Entry 6BIJ (X-ray diffraction, 2.10 A resolution); this record covers chains A and B of the 3 polymer chains in the assembly.

[Chain A]
Protein: HLA class II histocompatibility antigen, DR alpha chain
Source organism: Homo sapiens
UniProtKB: P01903 (DRA_HUMAN); residues 4-180 here correspond to UniProt positions 29-205 (UniProt number = residue number + 25)
Amino-acid sequence (177 residues; numbered 4 to 180; the number before each row is that of its first residue):
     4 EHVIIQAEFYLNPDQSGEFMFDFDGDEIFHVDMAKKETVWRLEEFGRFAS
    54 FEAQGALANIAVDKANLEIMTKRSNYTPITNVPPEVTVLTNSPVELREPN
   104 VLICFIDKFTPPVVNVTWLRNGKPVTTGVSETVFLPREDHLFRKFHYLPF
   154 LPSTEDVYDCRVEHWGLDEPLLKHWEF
Cystine bridges: Cys-107/Cys-163
Covalent attachments: N-acetylglucosamine (NAG) linked to Asn-78, Asn-118
Swiss-Prot annotation at these positions:
  - region: Glu-179, Phe-180 (Connecting peptide)
  - site: Gln-9 (Self- and pathogen-derived peptide antigen), Gly-49 (Self-peptide antigen), Phe-51 (Self- and pathogen-derived peptide antigen), Ala-52 (Self-peptide antigen), Ser-53 (Self- and pathogen-derived peptide antigen), Glu-55 (Pathogen-derived peptide antigen), Asn-62 (Self- and pathogen-derived peptide antigen), Asn-69 (Pathogen-derived peptide antigen), Arg-76 (Self- and pathogen-derived peptide antigen)
  - glycosylation (N-linked (GlcNAc...) asparagine): Asn-78, Asn-118

[Chain B]
Protein: HLA class II histocompatibility antigen, DRB1-4 beta chain
Source organism: Homo sapiens
UniProtKB: P13760 (2B14_HUMAN); residues 2-190 here correspond to UniProt positions 31-219 (UniProt number = residue number + 29)
Amino-acid sequence (189 residues; numbered 2 to 190; the number before each row is that of its first residue):
     2 DTRPRFLEQVKHECHFFNGTERVRFLDRYFYHQEEYVRFDSDVGEYRAVT
    52 ELGRPDAEYWNSQKDLLEQKRAAVDTYCRHNYGVGESFTVQRRVYPEVTV
   102 YPAKTQPLQHHNLLVCSVNGFYPGSIEVRWFRNGQEEKTGVVSTGLIQNG
   152 DWTFQTLVMLETVPRSGEVYTCQVEHPSLTSPLTVEWRA
Cystine bridges: Cys-15/Cys-79, Cys-117/Cys-173
From the paper describing this entry:
  - specificity-determining residues: Lys-71

[Chain A / chain B interface]
Residue-residue contacts - 125 pairs, chain A then chain B:
  Glu-4(A) / Phe-17(B)  hydrogen bond (backbone-backbone)
  Glu-4(A) / Asn-19(B)  hydrogen bond (side chain-backbone)
  Glu-4(A) / Gly-20(B)  hydrogen bond (side chain-backbone)
  His-5(A) / Cys-15(B)
  His-5(A) / His-16(B)
  His-5(A) / Phe-17(B)  hydrogen bond (backbone-backbone)
  His-5(A) / Val-91(B)
  Val-6(A) / Cys-15(B)
  Val-6(A) / His-16(B)
  Ile-7(A) / His-13(B)
  Ile-7(A) / Glu-14(B)
  Ile-7(A) / Cys-15(B)  hydrogen bond (backbone-backbone)
  Ile-7(A) / Phe-17(B)  hydrophobic
  Ile-8(A) / Lys-12(B)
  Ile-8(A) / His-13(B)
  Ile-8(A) / Glu-14(B)
  Gln-9(A) / Val-11(B)
  Gln-9(A) / Lys-12(B)
  Gln-9(A) / His-13(B)  hydrogen bond (backbone-backbone)
  Gln-9(A) / Tyr-78(B)  hydrogen bond
  Ala-10(A) / Val-11(B)
  Glu-11(A) / Gln-10(B)
  Glu-11(A) / Val-11(B)  hydrogen bond (backbone-backbone)
  Glu-11(A) / His-13(B)  salt bridge
  Phe-12(A) / Glu-9(B)
  Phe-12(A) / Gln-10(B)
  Tyr-13(A) / Phe-7(B)
  Tyr-13(A) / Leu-8(B)
  Tyr-13(A) / Glu-9(B)  hydrogen bond (backbone-backbone)
  Leu-14(A) / Arg-6(B)
  Leu-14(A) / Phe-7(B)
  Asn-15(A) / Arg-6(B)
  Asn-15(A) / Phe-7(B)  hydrogen bond (backbone-backbone)
  Pro-16(A) / Arg-4(B)
  Pro-16(A) / Pro-5(B)
  Pro-16(A) / Arg-6(B)
  Asp-17(A) / Arg-6(B)  salt bridge
  Phe-24(A) / Tyr-78(B)
  Phe-24(A) / Asn-82(B)
  Phe-26(A) / Thr-90(B)
  Phe-26(A) / Val-91(B)
  Phe-26(A) / Tyr-123(B)
  Phe-26(A) / Trp-153(B)  hydrophobic
  Asp-27(A) / Gln-149(B)
  Gly-28(A) / Gln-149(B)  hydrogen bond (backbone-side chain)
  Asp-29(A) / Tyr-123(B)
  Asp-29(A) / Gln-149(B)  hydrogen bond
  Asp-29(A) / Trp-153(B)
  Glu-30(A) / Trp-153(B)  hydrogen bond (backbone-side chain)
  Ile-31(A) / Trp-153(B)  hydrophobic
  Arg-44(A) / Gly-151(B)  hydrogen bond (side chain-backbone)
  Arg-44(A) / Asp-152(B)
  Arg-44(A) / Trp-153(B)
  Leu-45(A) / Arg-93(B)
  Leu-45(A) / Asp-152(B)
  Leu-45(A) / Trp-153(B)  hydrophobic
  Phe-48(A) / Phe-89(B)  hydrophobic
  Phe-48(A) / Trp-153(B)
  Phe-51(A) / Ser-88(B)
  Phe-51(A) / Phe-89(B)  hydrophobic
  Ala-52(A) / Val-85(B)  hydrophobic
  Ala-52(A) / Phe-89(B)  hydrophobic
  Asn-62(A) / His-13(B)
  Asp-66(A) / Glu-9(B)
  Asp-66(A) / Val-11(B)
  Leu-70(A) / Phe-7(B)
  Leu-70(A) / Leu-8(B)
  Leu-70(A) / Glu-9(B)
  Leu-70(A) / Tyr-32(B)  hydrophobic
  Met-73(A) / Glu-9(B)
  Met-73(A) / Tyr-32(B)  hydrophobic
  Met-73(A) / Tyr-37(B)
  Met-73(A) / Leu-53(B)  hydrophobic
  Met-73(A) / Asp-57(B)
  Thr-74(A) / Phe-7(B)
  Thr-74(A) / Tyr-32(B)
  Arg-76(A) / Leu-53(B)  hydrogen bond (side chain-backbone)
  Arg-76(A) / Pro-56(B)
  Arg-76(A) / Asp-57(B)  salt bridge
  Ser-77(A) / Tyr-32(B)  hydrogen bond
  Ser-77(A) / Leu-53(B)
  Tyr-79(A) / Phe-7(B)
  Thr-80(A) / Phe-7(B)
  Thr-80(A) / Tyr-32(B)  hydrogen bond (backbone-side chain)
  Thr-80(A) / His-33(B)  hydrogen bond (backbone-side chain)
  Pro-81(A) / Pro-5(B)  hydrophobic
  Pro-81(A) / Arg-6(B)
  Pro-81(A) / Phe-7(B)  hydrophobic
  Pro-81(A) / His-33(B)  hydrogen bond (backbone-side chain)
  Ile-82(A) / Arg-6(B)  hydrogen bond (backbone-backbone)
  Ile-82(A) / Leu-8(B)  hydrophobic
  Ile-82(A) / His-33(B)  hydrogen bond (backbone-side chain)
  Val-85(A) / Gln-34(B)
  Leu-92(A) / Ile-148(B)  hydrophobic
  Leu-92(A) / Gln-156(B)
  Thr-93(A) / Gln-156(B)  hydrogen bond (backbone-side chain)
  Asn-94(A) / Asn-120(B)  hydrogen bond (backbone-side chain)
  Asn-94(A) / Gln-156(B)
  Ser-95(A) / Asn-120(B)
  Pro-96(A) / Thr-100(B)
  Pro-96(A) / Ser-118(B)
  Pro-96(A) / Asn-120(B)
  Ile-106(A) / Asn-150(B)
  Thr-113(A) / Leu-8(B)
  Thr-113(A) / Gln-34(B)
  Pro-115(A) / Leu-8(B)
  Pro-139(A) / Lys-12(B)
  Arg-140(A) / Lys-12(B)  hydrogen bond (backbone-side chain)
  His-143(A) / Gln-10(B)  hydrogen bond (backbone-side chain)
  His-143(A) / Lys-12(B)  hydrogen bond
  His-143(A) / Arg-29(B)
  His-143(A) / Phe-31(B)
  His-143(A) / Gln-34(B)
  Leu-144(A) / Gln-34(B)
  Phe-145(A) / Leu-8(B)  hydrophobic
  Phe-145(A) / Gln-10(B)
  Arg-146(A) / Gln-149(B)
  Phe-148(A) / Gln-149(B)
  Phe-148(A) / Asn-150(B)
  Phe-148(A) / Gly-151(B)
  Tyr-150(A) / Asn-150(B)  hydrogen bond (side chain-backbone)
  Tyr-150(A) / Gly-151(B)  hydrogen bond (side chain-backbone)
  Tyr-150(A) / Asp-152(B)
  Trp-168(A) / Asp-2(B)
  Trp-168(A) / Arg-6(B)
Also at the interface, not in a pair above, chain A (60 interface residues in all): Glu-47, Asn-69, Pro-114, Thr-135, Asp-142
Also at the interface, not in a pair above, chain B (51 interface residues in all): Phe-18, Tyr-30, Gly-54, Tyr-83, Tyr-102, Phe-155

[In short]
The interface between chain A and chain B involves 60 residues on one side and 51 on the other; the contacts
include 28 hydrogen bonds and 3 salt bridges. Polar contacts include Glu-11(A)/His-13(B), Asp-17(A)/Arg-6(B)
and Arg-76(A)/Asp-57(B). N-acetylglucosamine is covalently linked to Asn-78(A) and Asn-118(A). The paper
reports the specificity determinant Lys-71(B).
Here chain A is HLA class II histocompatibility antigen, DR alpha chain and chain B is HLA class II
histocompatibility antigen, DRB1-4 beta chain, both from Homo sapiens. Entry 6BIJ (HLA-DRB1 in complex with
citrullinated fibrinogen peptide) was determined by X-ray diffraction together with 6BIL, 6BIN, 6BIR, 6BIV,
6BIX, 6BIY and 6BIZ from the same study.
